9EBQ - chains A and B of the 5 polymer chains in the assembly; structure by electron microscopy, 3.16 A resolution.

== Chain A ==
Name: Guanine nucleotide-binding protein G(s) subunit alpha isoforms short
Source organism: Homo sapiens
Reference sequence: P63092 (GNAS2_HUMAN); numbering as in UniProt (aligned over 1-394)
Sequence (394 residues; numbered 1 to 394; the number before each row is that of its first residue):
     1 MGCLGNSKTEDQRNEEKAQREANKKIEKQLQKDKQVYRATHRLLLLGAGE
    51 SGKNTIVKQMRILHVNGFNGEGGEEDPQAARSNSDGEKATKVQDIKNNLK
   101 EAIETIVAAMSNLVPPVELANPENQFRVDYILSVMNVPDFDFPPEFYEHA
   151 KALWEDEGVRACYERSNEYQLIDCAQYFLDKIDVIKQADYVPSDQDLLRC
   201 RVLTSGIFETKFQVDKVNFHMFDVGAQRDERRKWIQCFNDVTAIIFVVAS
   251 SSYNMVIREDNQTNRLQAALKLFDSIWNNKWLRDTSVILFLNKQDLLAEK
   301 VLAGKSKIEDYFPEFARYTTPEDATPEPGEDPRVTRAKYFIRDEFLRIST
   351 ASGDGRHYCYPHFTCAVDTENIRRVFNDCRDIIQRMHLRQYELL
Not modelled in the structure: 1-11, 63-204, 254-262
Sequence notes: engineered mutation Asn54 (Ser in P63092), Ala226 (Gly in P63092), Ala268 (Glu in P63092), Lys271 (Asn in P63092), Asp274 (Lys in P63092), Lys280 (Arg in P63092), Asp284 (Thr in P63092), Thr285 (Ile in P63092)

== Chain B ==
Name: Guanine nucleotide-binding protein G(I)/G(S)/G(T) subunit beta-1
Source organism: Homo sapiens
Reference sequence: P62873 (GBB1_HUMAN); numbering as in UniProt (aligned over 2-340)
Sequence (340 residues; row label = number of the first residue in the row):
     1 QSELDQLRQEAEQLKNQIRDARKACADATLSQITNNIDPVGRIQMRTRRT
    51 LRGHLAKIYAMHWGTDSRLLVSASQDGKLIIWDSYTTNKVHAIPLRSSWV
   101 MTCAYAPSGNYVACGGLDNICSIYNLKTREGNVRVSRELAGHTGYLSCCR
   151 FLDDNQIVTSSGDTTCALWDIETGQQTTTFTGHTGDVMSLSLAPDTRLFV
   201 SGACDASAKLWDVREGMCRQTFTGHESDINAICFFPNGNAFATGSDDATC
   251 RLFDLRADQELMTYSHDNIICGITSVSFSKSGRLLLAGYDDFNCNVWDAL
   301 KADRAGVLAGHDNRVSCLGVTDDGMAVATGSWDSFLKIWN
Not modelled in the structure: 1-3
Sequence notes: expression tag (1)
Curated features (UniProtKB/Swiss-Prot):
  - modified residue: Ser2 (N-acetylserine), His266 (Phosphohistidine)
  - natural variant: Leu30 (L30F: In MRD42; uncertain significance), Arg52 (R52G: In MRD42), Gly64 (G64V: In MRD42), Asp76 (D76E: In MRD42; D76G: In MRD42), Gly77 (G77S: In MRD42), Lys78 (K78R: In MRD42), Ile80 (I80N: In MRD42; I80T: In MRD42), His91 (H91R: In MRD42; uncertain significance), Ala92 (A92T: In MRD42), Pro94 (P94S: In MRD42), Leu95 (L95P: In MRD42), Arg96 (R96L: In MRD42), 5 further natural variant entries in UniProt

== Chain A / chain B interface ==
Pairs across the interface - 45 pairs, chain A then chain B:
  Gln19(A) with Asp83(B); Thr86(B), hydrogen bond; Asn88(B)
  Asn23(A) with Asn88(B), hydrogen bond
  Ile26(A) with Lys89(B); Val90(B); His91(B)
  Glu27(A) with Lys89(B), salt bridge
  Leu30(A) with Lys78(B); Lys89(B)
  Asp33(A) with Lys78(B), salt bridge
  Lys34(A) with Leu55(B)
  Tyr37(A) with Ala56(B)
  Arg38(A) with Leu55(B)
  Ser205(A) with Asn119(B)
  Gly206(A) with Leu117(B); Asp118(B); Asn119(B), hydrogen bond (backbone-side chain)
  Ile207(A) with Trp99(B); Leu117(B)
  Phe222(A) with Trp99(B), hydrophobic
  Ala226(A) with Thr143(B)
  Gln227(A) with Leu117(B); Gly144(B); Tyr145(B), hydrogen bond (side chain-backbone)
  Arg228(A) with Gly162(B); Asp186(B), salt bridge
  Arg232(A) with Cys204(B); Asp228(B), salt bridge
  Lys233(A) with Met188(B); Cys204(B); Asp228(B), salt bridge; Asn230(B), hydrogen bond
  Gln236(A) with Arg314(B); Trp332(B)
  Cys237(A) with Lys57(B), hydrogen bond (backbone-side chain); Gln75(B); Trp99(B)
  Phe238(A) with Leu117(B), hydrophobic
  Asn239(A) with Lys57(B), hydrogen bond; Trp332(B)
  Asp240(A) with Lys57(B), salt bridge
  Lys280(A) with Asp290(B), salt bridge
  Trp281(A) with Asp290(B); Arg314(B)
Other interface residues (no listed pair), chain A (28 interface residues in all): Glu209, Glu230, Trp234
Other interface residues (no listed pair), chain B (40 interface residues in all): Arg52, Gly53, Tyr59, Asp76, Ile80, Ala92, Arg96, Ser98, Met101, Asp163, Thr164, Thr184, Asp246

== Summary ==
28 residues of chain A face 40 of chain B across their interface, with 7 hydrogen bonds and 7 salt bridges.
Among the polar pairs are Glu27(A)-Lys89(B), Asp33(A)-Lys78(B) and Arg228(A)-Asp186(B).
Here chain A is Guanine nucleotide-binding protein G(s) subunit alpha isoforms short and chain B is Guanine
nucleotide-binding protein G(I)/G(S)/G(T) subunit beta-1, both from Homo sapiens. Entry 9EBQ (Peptide 2 (GLP-1
(ACPC18)) bound to GLP-1R/Gs complex (conformer 2)) was determined by electron microscopy together with 9EBN
and 9EBO from the same study.
